PDB entry 4OBW | X-ray diffraction, 2.40 A resolution | chains A and B

== Chain A (and B) ==
Molecule: 2-methoxy-6-polyprenyl-1,4-benzoquinol methylase, mitochondrial
Organism: Saccharomyces cerevisiae
Notes: EC 2.1.1.201; fragment: core domain; chain B of this document is another copy of the same molecule, construct and numbering; everything in this record applies to it too
UniProtKB: P49017 (COQ5_YEAST); numbering as in UniProt (aligned over 61-307)
Sequence (257 residues; each row starts with the number of its first residue):
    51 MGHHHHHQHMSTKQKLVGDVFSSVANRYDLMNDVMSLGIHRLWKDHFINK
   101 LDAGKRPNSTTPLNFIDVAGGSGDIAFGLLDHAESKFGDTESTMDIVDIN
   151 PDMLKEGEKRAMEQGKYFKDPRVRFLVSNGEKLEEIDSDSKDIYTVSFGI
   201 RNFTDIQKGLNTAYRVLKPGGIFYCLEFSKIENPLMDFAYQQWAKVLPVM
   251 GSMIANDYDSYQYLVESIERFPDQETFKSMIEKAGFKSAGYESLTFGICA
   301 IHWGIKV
Not modelled in the structure: 51-73 (chain B: 51-75)
Sequence notes: initiating methionine (51); expression tag (52-60)
Residues lining bound ligands:
  - S-adenosylmethionine (SAM): Tyr78, Asn82, Lys94, Val118, Ala119, Gly120, Ser122, Ile125, Asp148, Ile149, Asn150, Met153, Ser178, Asn179, Gly180, Glu181, Ser197, Phe198, Gly199, Asn202, Phe203
  - tris(hydroxyethyl)aminomethane (TAM): Asn233, Pro234, Leu235, Phe238
UniProt features mapped onto this chain:
  - binding site (S-adenosyl-L-methionine): Ser122, Asp148, Asn179, Gly180, Ser197
Reported in the primary citation:
  - binding site for S-adenosylmethionine: Lys94, Ser122, Asp124, Asp148, Ile149, Asn179, Ser197, Phe203
  - conformationally variable residues (side-chain flip): Asn179, Asn202
  - binding site for S-adenosylmethionine: Tyr78, Asn202 (from molecular simulation)
  - catalytic residues: Tyr78, Arg201, Asn202 (proposed by the authors, not directly observed)

== Chain A / chain B interface ==
Contacting residue pairs (52; chain A residue first):
  Leu80(A) with Asp83(B); Leu87(B); Gly88(B)
  Asp83(A) with Leu80(B); Val84(B)
  Val84(A) with Asp83(B); Leu87(B), hydrophobic
  Ser86(A) with Ile254(B)
  Leu87(A) with Leu80(B); Val84(B), hydrophobic; Met250(B); Gly251(B); Tyr261(B)
  Gly88(A) with Leu80(B)
  Ile89(A) with Ile254(B), hydrophobic; Ala255(B), hydrophobic
  Leu235(A) with Met253(B), hydrophobic
  Met236(A) with Met250(B), hydrophobic; Met253(B), hydrophobic
  Ala239(A) with Val246(B); Val249(B), hydrophobic; Met250(B)
  Tyr240(A) with Met250(B)
  Trp243(A) with Trp243(B), hydrophobic; Val246(B), hydrophobic; Leu247(B), hydrophobic; Met250(B), hydrophobic
  Val246(A) with Ala239(B); Trp243(B), hydrophobic; Val246(B), hydrophobic
  Leu247(A) with Leu87(B), hydrophobic; Trp243(B), hydrophobic
  Val249(A) with Ala239(B), hydrophobic
  Met250(A) with Leu87(B); Ala239(B); Tyr240(B), hydrophobic; Trp243(B), hydrophobic
  Gly251(A) with Leu87(B)
  Met253(A) with Met236(B); Thr295(B); Phe296(B); Ile298(B), hydrophobic
  Ile254(A) with Met85(B); Ser86(B); Ile89(B); Thr295(B); Ile298(B), hydrophobic
  Ala255(A) with Ile89(B), hydrophobic
  Tyr261(A) with Leu87(B)
  Thr295(A) with Ile254(B)
  Phe296(A) with Met253(B)
  Ile298(A) with Ile254(B), hydrophobic
Interface residues without a listed pair, chain A (27 interface residues in all): Arg91, Asn233, Gln242
Interface residues without a listed pair, chain B (27 interface residues in all): Trp93, Ile231, Gln242

== Summary ==
The chain A/chain B interface involves 27 residues from each chain. Ligands of chain A:
tris(hydroxyethyl)aminomethane and S-adenosylmethionine. Curated annotation (UniProt) lists 5
S-adenosyl-L-methionine-binding residues on chain A. The paper reports catalytic residues Tyr78(A), Arg201(A)
and Asn202(A); a binding site for S-adenosylmethionine at Lys94(A), Ser122(A) and Asp124(A) among others.
Chain A and chain B are both 2-methoxy-6-polyprenyl-1,4-benzoquinol methylase, mitochondrial (Saccharomyces
cerevisiae); the structure, crystal structure of yeast Coq5 in the SAM bound form, was determined by X-ray
diffraction.
